Entry 7ZMH (electron microscopy, 2.47 A resolution); this record covers chains 6 and L of the 26 polymer chains in the assembly.

== Chain 6 ==
Name: NADH-ubiquinone oxidoreductase chain 6
Organism: Chaetomium thermophilum var. thermophilum DSM 1495
Notes: EC 7.1.1.2
UniProtKB: G1DJ96 (G1DJ96_CHATD); residue numbers follow UniProt; this construct covers 1-224
Sequence (224 residues; row label = number of the first residue in the row):
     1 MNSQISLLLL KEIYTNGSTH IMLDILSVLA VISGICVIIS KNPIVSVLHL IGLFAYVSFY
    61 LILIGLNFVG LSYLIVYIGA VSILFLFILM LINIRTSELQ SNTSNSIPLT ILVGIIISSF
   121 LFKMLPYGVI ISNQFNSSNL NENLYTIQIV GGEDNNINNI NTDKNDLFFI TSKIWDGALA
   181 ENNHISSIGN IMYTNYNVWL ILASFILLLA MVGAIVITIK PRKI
Unresolved in the structure: 1-2, 135-163, 222-224
Small-molecule neighbours: 1,2-Distearoyl-sn-glycerophosphoethanolamine (3PE): M22, F59, I62, L63, N67

== Chain L ==
Name: NADH-ubiquinone oxidoreductase chain 4L
Organism: Chaetomium thermophilum var. thermophilum DSM 1495
Notes: EC 7.1.1.2
UniProtKB: G1DJA2 (G1DJA2_CHATD); residues 1-89 here = UniProt positions 1-89
Sequence (89 residues; each row starts with the number of its first residue):
     1 MNITLILFLI GILGFVLNRK NIILMLISIE IMLLSITFLI LLSSLNMDDI IGQTYAIYII
    61 VVAGAESAIG LGILVAFYRL RGSIAIEYK
Unresolved in the structure: 1, 89

== How chain 6 and chain L interact ==
Pairs across the interface (98):
  S27(6) with I3(L)
  V31(6) with I3(L), hydrophobic; I6(L), hydrophobic; I10(L)
  G34(6) with I10(L)
  V37(6) with L24(L); I27(L), hydrophobic; I31(L), hydrophobic
  I38(6) with I10(L); G14(L); L24(L), hydrophobic
  P43(6) with I23(L), hydrophobic
  L50(6) with I27(L), hydrophobic; I31(L), hydrophobic
  L53(6) with L7(L), hydrophobic
  F54(6) with L34(L), hydrophobic
  V57(6) with L34(L), hydrophobic
  Y60(6) with F38(L), hydrophobic
  L61(6) with F38(L), hydrophobic; L41(L), hydrophobic
  I64(6) with L42(L), hydrophobic; L45(L)
  L66(6) with L41(L); Q53(L)
  F68(6) with I57(L), hydrophobic
  V69(6) with L41(L), hydrophobic; Q53(L)
  Y73(6) with L34(L); T37(L); I60(L)
  V76(6) with I60(L), hydrophobic
  Y77(6) with E30(L), hydrogen bond; I60(L); A63(L), hydrogen bond (side chain-backbone); G64(L); S67(L)
  V81(6) with E30(L); G64(L); S67(L)
  L84(6) with L71(L), hydrophobic
  F85(6) with L26(L), hydrophobic; L71(L), hydrophobic
  I88(6) with V75(L), hydrophobic
  L89(6) with I23(L), hydrophobic
  I92(6) with Y78(L)
  N93(6) with Y78(L), hydrogen bond (backbone-side chain)
  I94(6) with I84(L), hydrophobic
  S97(6) with K20(L), hydrogen bond (backbone-side chain)
  E98(6) with K20(L); S83(L); A85(L)
  L99(6) with K20(L); N21(L); I84(L), hydrophobic; A85(L), hydrophobic
  Q100(6) with K20(L), hydrogen bond (backbone-side chain)
  S101(6) with L17(L); R19(L); K20(L)
  T103(6) with L17(L)
  S106(6) with V16(L), hydrogen bond (side chain-backbone); L17(L); R19(L), hydrogen bond
  L109(6) with V16(L), hydrophobic
  T110(6) with L13(L); L17(L)
  V113(6) with I12(L), hydrophobic; L13(L), hydrophobic
  G114(6) with L9(L)
  L121(6) with L5(L), hydrophobic; F8(L), hydrophobic
  F122(6) with N2(L)
  G128(6) with N46(L)
  V129(6) with N2(L); S43(L)
  N133(6) with N2(L), hydrogen bond
  H184(6) with I50(L); Q53(L), hydrogen bond
  S187(6) with I50(L)
  I188(6) with I50(L), hydrophobic; Q53(L); T54(L)
  I191(6) with I51(L), hydrophobic; T54(L)
  Y196(6) with I51(L), hydrophobic
  W199(6) with I51(L), hydrophobic; Y58(L), hydrophobic
  L200(6) with Y58(L), hydrogen bond (backbone-side chain)
  A203(6) with Y58(L), hydrophobic
  I206(6) with V62(L), hydrophobic; A65(L), hydrophobic
  L207(6) with V61(L), hydrophobic
  A210(6) with A65(L); I69(L), hydrophobic
  I217(6) with G72(L); I73(L); A76(L)
  T218(6) with G72(L)
Other interface residues (no listed pair), chain 6 (67 interface residues in all): A30, I35, S46, V47, S72, I117, S118, L125, P126, M192, A214
Other interface residues (no listed pair), chain L (59 interface residues in all): N18, S28, L39, A68, G82, I86

== Summary ==
67 residues of chain 6 face 59 of chain L across their interface, with 10 hydrogen bonds. Polar contacts
include Y77(6)-E30(L), Y77(6)-A63(L) and N93(6)-Y78(L). Ligands of chain 6:
1,2-Distearoyl-sn-glycerophosphoethanolamine.
Chain 6 is NADH-ubiquinone oxidoreductase chain 6 and chain L is NADH-ubiquinone oxidoreductase chain 4L, both
from Chaetomium thermophilum var. thermophilum DSM 1495; the structure, CryoEM structure of mitochondrial
complex I from Chaetomium thermophilum (state 1) - membrane arm, was determined by electron microscopy (same
publication as 7ZM7, 7ZM8, 7ZMB, 7ZME and 7ZMG).
